Entry 1E0F (X-ray diffraction, 3.10 A resolution); this record covers chains D and I of the 9 polymer chains in the assembly.

Chain D:
Protein: Thrombin
Organism: Homo sapiens
Notes: EC 3.4.21.5; fragment: no
UniProt: P00734 (THRB_HUMAN); the construct lacks a stretch of the UniProt sequence and is renumbered around it, so the offset changes along the chain: 16-36 = UniProt 364-384; 37-60 = UniProt 386-409; 61-77 = UniProt 419-435; 78-97 = UniProt 437-456; 7 more segments
Amino-acid sequence (259 residues; each row starts with the number of its first residue; note: 1 number in that range is skipped by the numbering (no residue carries it; nothing is unmodelled there); a row labelled like 60A-60I holds insertion residues (60A, then the next letters in order)):
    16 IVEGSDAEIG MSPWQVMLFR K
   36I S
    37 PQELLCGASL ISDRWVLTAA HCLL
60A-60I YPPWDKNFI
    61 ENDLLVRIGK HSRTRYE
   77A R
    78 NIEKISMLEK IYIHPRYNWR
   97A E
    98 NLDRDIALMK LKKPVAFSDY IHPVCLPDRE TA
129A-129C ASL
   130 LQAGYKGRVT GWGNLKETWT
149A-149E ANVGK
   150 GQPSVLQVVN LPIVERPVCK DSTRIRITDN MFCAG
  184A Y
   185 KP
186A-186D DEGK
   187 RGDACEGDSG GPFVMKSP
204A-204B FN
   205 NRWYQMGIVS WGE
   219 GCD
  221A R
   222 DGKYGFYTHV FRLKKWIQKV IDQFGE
Disordered / not traced: 246-247
Differences from the reference sequence: conflict Ile60I (Thr418 in P00734)
Disulfide bonds: Cys42-Cys58, Cys168-Cys182, Cys191-Cys220
UniProt features mapped onto this chain:
  - region: Ala183 to Val200 (High affinity receptor-binding region which is also known as the TP508 peptide)
  - active site (Charge relay system): His57, Asp102, Ser195
  - glycosylation: Asn60G (N-linked (GlcNAc...) (complex) asparagine)
From the paper describing this entry:
  - post-translational modification sites: Asn60G
  - mutagenesis - R73E, K236E: unchanged binding to Haemadin (chain I)
  - mutagenesis - R233E, K240E: decreased binding to Haemadin (chain I)

Chain I:
Protein: Haemadin
Organism: Haemadipsa sylvestris
Notes: fragment: no
UniProt: Q25163 (Q25163); residues 1-57 here correspond to UniProt positions 21-77 (UniProt number = residue number + 20)
Amino-acid sequence (57 residues; row label = number of the first residue in the row):
     1 IRFGMGKVPC PDGEVGYTCD CGEKICLYGQ SCNDGQCSGD PKPSSEFEEF EIDEEEK
Disulfide bonds: Cys10-Cys19, Cys21-Cys32, Cys26-Cys37
From the paper describing this entry:
  - contacts within the chain: Ile1-Val8 (hydrophobic contact), Phe3-Thr18 (hydrophobic contact), Phe3-Ile25 (hydrophobic contact)

How chain D and chain I interact:
Residue-residue contacts (47; chain D residue first):
  His57(D) with Ile1(I), hydrogen bond (side chain-backbone)
  Tyr60A(D) with Ile1(I), hydrophobic; Val8(I)
  Pro60C(D) with Tyr17(I), hydrophobic
  Trp60D(D) with Ile1(I), hydrophobic; Lys7(I), hydrogen bond (side chain-backbone); Val8(I)
  Arg93(D) with Glu49(I), salt bridge
  Trp96(D) with Tyr17(I), hydrophobic
  Arg97(D) with Gly16(I), hydrogen bond (side chain-backbone); Tyr17(I); Thr18(I), hydrogen bond (backbone-backbone); Tyr28(I)
  Glu97A(D) with Thr18(I), hydrogen bond (backbone-side chain); Tyr28(I); Pro43(I)
  Leu99(D) with Phe3(I), hydrophobic
  Arg101(D) with Glu49(I), salt bridge
  Glu146(D) with Met5(I)
  Arg173(D) with Ile25(I), hydrogen bond (side chain-backbone); Leu27(I); Gln30(I), hydrogen bond
  Ile174(D) with Phe3(I), hydrophobic; Ile25(I), hydrophobic; Leu27(I), hydrophobic
  Asp189(D) with Arg2(I), salt bridge
  Ala190(D) with Arg2(I), hydrogen bond (backbone-side chain)
  Cys191(D) with Arg2(I)
  Glu192(D) with Met5(I); Lys7(I)
  Ser195(D) with Ile1(I), hydrogen bond (side chain-backbone)
  Ser214(D) with Ile1(I), hydrogen bond (backbone-backbone)
  Trp215(D) with Ile1(I); Phe3(I), hydrophobic
  Gly216(D) with Ile1(I), hydrogen bond (backbone-backbone); Arg2(I); Phe3(I), hydrogen bond (backbone-backbone)
  Glu217(D) with Phe3(I); Ile25(I)
  Gly219(D) with Arg2(I), hydrogen bond (backbone-side chain); Phe3(I), hydrogen bond (backbone-backbone); Met5(I)
  Cys220(D) with Met5(I), hydrophobic
  Arg221A(D) with Gly4(I); Met5(I)
  Lys240(D) with Glu56(I); Lys57(I)
Also at the interface, not in a pair above, chain D (31 interface residues in all): Thr172, Val213, Asp243, Gln244, Phe245
Also at the interface, not in a pair above, chain I (20 interface residues in all): Lys24, Gln36
From the paper, about this interface:
  - residue pairs: Trp60D(D)-Val8(I) (hydrophobic contact), Pro60C(D)-Tyr17(I) (hydrophobic contact), Arg93(D)-Glu49(I) (salt bridge), Trp96(D)-Tyr17(I) (hydrophobic contact), Glu97A(D)-Tyr28(I), Arg97(D)-Gly16(I) (hydrogen bond), Arg101(D)-Glu49(I) (salt bridge), Arg173(D)-Gln30(I) (hydrogen bond), Asp189(D)-Arg2(I) (salt bridge), Glu192(D)-Lys7(I), Ser214(D)-Ile1(I) (hydrogen bond), Glu217(D)-Ile25(I) (hydrophobic contact), Gly219(D)-Arg2(I) (hydrogen bond), Arg221A(D)-Gly4(I) (hydrogen bond), Met5(I)-Glu192(D), Met5(I)-Glu146(D), Thr18(I)-Arg97(D) (hydrogen bond), Ile25(I)-Ile174(D) (hydrophobic contact), Leu27(I)-Arg173(D) (hydrophobic contact), Leu27(I)-Ile174(D) (hydrophobic contact)
  - interface residues, chain D: Ser214(D)
  - interface residues, chain I: Phe3(I)

Overview:
31 residues of chain D and 20 residues of chain I are in contact, with 14 hydrogen bonds and 3 salt bridges.
Polar pairs include Arg93(D)-Glu49(I), Arg101(D)-Glu49(I) and Asp189(D)-Arg2(I). The authors report
hydrophobic contacts between Trp60D(D) and Val8(I), Pro60C(D) and Tyr17(I) and Trp96(D) and Tyr17(I) among
others; salt bridges between Arg93(D) and Glu49(I), Arg101(D) and Glu49(I) and Asp189(D) and Arg2(I); contacts
between Glu97A(D) and Tyr28(I), Glu192(D) and Lys7(I) and Met5(I) and Glu192(D) among others. The paper
reports that R233E and K240E of chain D reduce binding to Haemadin (chain I); interface residues Ser214(D) and
Phe3(I); 4 substitutions were tested in all.
Chain D is Thrombin (Homo sapiens) and chain I is Haemadin (Haemadipsa sylvestris); the structure, Crystal
structure of the human alpha-thrombin-haemadin complex: an exosite II-binding inhibitor, was determined by
X-ray diffraction.
